Entry 3CVH (X-ray diffraction, 2.90 A resolution); this record covers chains H and L of the 5 polymer chains in the assembly.

[Chain H]
Protein: 25-D1.16 heavy chain
Organism: Mus musculus
Sequence (219 residues; numbered 1 to 219; the number before each row is that of its first residue):
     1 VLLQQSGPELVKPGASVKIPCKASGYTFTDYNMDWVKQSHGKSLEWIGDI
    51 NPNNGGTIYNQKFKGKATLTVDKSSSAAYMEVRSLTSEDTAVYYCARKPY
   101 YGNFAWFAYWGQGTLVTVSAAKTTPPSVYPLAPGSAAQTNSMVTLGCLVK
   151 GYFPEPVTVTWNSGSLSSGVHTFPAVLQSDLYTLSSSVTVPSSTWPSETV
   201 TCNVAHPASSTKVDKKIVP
Disordered / not traced: 135-140
Disulfides: Cys21-Cys95, Cys147-Cys202

[Chain L]
Protein: 25-D1.16 light chain
Organism: Mus musculus
Sequence (209 residues; numbered 1 to 209; the number before each row is that of its first residue):
     1 IQVTQSSSSFSVSLGDRVTITCKASEDIYNRLAWYQQKPGNAPRLLISGA
    51 TSLETGVPDRFSGSGSRKDYTLIITSLQTEDVATYYCQQYWSTPLTFGAG
   101 TKLELKRADAAPTVSIFPPSSEQLTSGGASVVCFLNNFYPKDINVKWKID
   151 GSERQNGVLNSWTDQDSKDSTYSMSSTLTLTKDEYERHNSYTCEATHKTS
   201 TSPIVKSFN
Disulfides: Cys22-Cys87, Cys133-Cys193

[Interface between chain H and chain L]
Pairs across the interface (76; chain H residue first):
  Gln38(H) with Gln37(L), hydrogen bond; Tyr86(L), hydrogen bond
  Ser43(H) with Gly98(L), hydrogen bond (side chain-backbone); Ala99(L)
  Leu44(H) with Tyr86(L), hydrophobic; Phe97(L), hydrophobic
  Trp46(H) with Pro94(L), hydrophobic; Leu95(L)
  Asn60(H) with Pro94(L)
  Tyr94(H) with Gln37(L), hydrogen bond; Asn41(L), hydrogen bond (side chain-backbone); Ala42(L), hydrophobic; Pro43(L)
  Lys98(H) with Leu95(L)
  Asn103(H) with Thr93(L); Leu95(L)
  Phe104(H) with Tyr90(L); Thr93(L)
  Ala105(H) with Gln88(L), hydrogen bond (backbone-side chain); Tyr90(L); Leu95(L)
  Trp106(H) with Ala33(L), hydrophobic; Tyr35(L); Leu45(L); Ser48(L); Gln88(L); Tyr90(L)
  Phe107(H) with Tyr35(L), hydrogen bond (backbone-side chain); Leu45(L); Leu95(L), hydrophobic; Phe97(L), hydrophobic
  Trp110(H) with Tyr35(L); Ala42(L), hydrophobic; Pro43(L)
  Gly111(H) with Ala42(L)
  Tyr129(H) with Ser120(L); Gln123(L)
  Pro130(H) with Ser120(L); Glu122(L)
  Leu131(H) with Phe117(L); Val132(L), hydrophobic; Phe134(L), hydrophobic
  Ala132(H) with Phe117(L); Pro118(L)
  Pro133(H) with Phe117(L)
  Thr144(H) with Ser115(L); Phe117(L)
  Leu145(H) with Phe117(L), hydrophobic
  Gly146(H) with Phe134(L)
  Leu148(H) with Ser130(L); Val132(L), hydrophobic
  Lys150(H) with Gln123(L); Ser130(L); Thr179(L)
  His171(H) with Asn136(L); Asn137(L); Ser173(L), hydrogen bond
  Thr172(H) with Thr163(L)
  Phe173(H) with Phe134(L), hydrophobic; Asn136(L); Ser161(L); Thr163(L); Ser173(L); Met174(L); Ser175(L)
  Pro174(H) with Ser161(L), hydrogen bond (backbone-side chain); Trp162(L)
  Val176(H) with Leu159(L), hydrophobic; Asn160(L); Ser161(L)
  Ser185(H) with Phe134(L); Ser175(L), hydrogen bond
  Ser186(H) with Phe134(L)
  Ser187(H) with Phe134(L); Asn136(L), hydrogen bond
  Lys215(H) with Glu122(L), salt bridge
Interface residues without a listed pair, chain H (36 interface residues in all): Val36, Ala108, Leu177
Interface residues without a listed pair, chain L (42 interface residues in all): Glu54, Trp91, Ser92, Ile116, Asp166

[Summary]
36 residues of chain H and 42 residues of chain L are in contact; the contacts include 11 hydrogen bonds and 1
salt bridge. Polar pairs include Lys215(H)-Glu122(L), Gln38(H)-Gln37(L) and Gln38(H)-Tyr86(L).
Here chain H is 25-D1.16 heavy chain and chain L is 25-D1.16 light chain, both from Mus musculus. Entry 3CVH
(How TCR-like antibody recognizes MHC-bound peptide) was determined by X-ray diffraction (same publication as
3CVI).
